Entry 3UDE (X-ray diffraction, 1.88 A resolution); this record covers chain A.

[Chain A]
Protein: 2-amino-4-hydroxy-6-hydroxymethyldihydropteridine pyrophosphokinase
From: Escherichia coli
Notes: EC 2.7.6.3
UniProtKB: P26281 (HPPK_ECOLI); residues 1-158 here correspond to UniProt positions 2-159 (UniProt number = residue number + 1)
Chain sequence (158 residues; row label = number of the first residue in the row):
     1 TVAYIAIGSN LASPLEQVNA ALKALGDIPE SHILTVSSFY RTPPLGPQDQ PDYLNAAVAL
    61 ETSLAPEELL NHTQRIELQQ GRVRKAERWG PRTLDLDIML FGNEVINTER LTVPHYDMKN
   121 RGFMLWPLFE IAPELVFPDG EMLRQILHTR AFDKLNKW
Not modelled in the structure: 83-86
Small-molecule neighbours: J1B (5'-S-[1-(2-{[(2-amino-7,7-dimethyl-4-oxo-3,4,7,8-tetrahydropteridin-6-yl)methyl]amino}ethyl)piperidin-4-yl]-5'-thioadenosine): G8, T42, P43, P44, L45, Y53, N55, L70, Q74, E77, R88, W89, G90, R92, D95, L96, D97, I98, R110, L111, T112, V113, H115, Y116, R121, F123
Reported in the primary citation:
  - binding site for J1B: L45
  - conformationally variable residues (order/disorder transition): V83 to A86

[Summary]
Bound to chain A: compound J1B. The paper reports a binding site for J1B at L45; conformational variability at
V83.
Chain A is 2-amino-4-hydroxy-6-hydroxymethyldihydropteridine pyrophosphokinase (Escherichia coli); the
structure, Crystal structure of E. coli HPPK in complex with bisubstrate analogue inhibitor J1B, was
determined by X-ray diffraction together with 3UD5 and 3UDV from the same study.
